7DBH - chains B and J of the 10 polymer chains in the assembly; structure by electron microscopy, 3.60 A resolution.

Chain B:
Name: Histone H4
Organism: Mus musculus
Reference sequence: P62806 (H4_MOUSE); residues 0-102 here correspond to UniProt positions 1-103 (UniProt number = residue number + 1)
Chain sequence (106 residues; each row starts with the number of its first residue; numbers below 1 keep their minus sign (Gly-3 is residue -3)):
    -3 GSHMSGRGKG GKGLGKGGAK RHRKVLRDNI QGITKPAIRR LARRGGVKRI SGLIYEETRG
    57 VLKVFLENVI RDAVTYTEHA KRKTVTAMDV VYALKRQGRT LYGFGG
Disordered / not traced: -3 to 19, 102
Differences from the reference sequence: expression tag (-3 to -1)
UniProt features mapped onto this chain:
  - DNA-binding region: Lys16 to Lys20
  - modified residue: Ser1 (N-acetylserine), Arg3 (Asymmetric dimethylarginine), Lys5 (N6-(2-hydroxyisobutyryl)lysine), Lys8 (N6-(2-hydroxyisobutyryl)lysine), Lys12 (N6-(2-hydroxyisobutyryl)lysine), Lys16 (N6-(2-hydroxyisobutyryl)lysine), Lys20 (N6,N6,N6-trimethyllysine), Lys31 (N6-(2-hydroxyisobutyryl)lysine), Lys44 (N6-(2-hydroxyisobutyryl)lysine), Ser47 (Phosphoserine), Tyr51 (Phosphotyrosine), Lys59 (N6-(2-hydroxyisobutyryl)lysine), Lys77 (N6-(2-hydroxyisobutyryl)lysine), Lys79 (N6-(2-hydroxyisobutyryl)lysine), Thr80 (Phosphothreonine), Tyr88 (Phosphotyrosine), Lys91 (N6-(2-hydroxyisobutyryl)lysine)
  - cross-link (Glycyl lysine isopeptide (Lys-Gly)): Lys12 (interchain with G-Cter in SUMO2), Lys20 (interchain with G-Cter in SUMO2), Lys31 (interchain with G-Cter in SUMO2), Lys59 (interchain with G-Cter in SUMO2), Lys79 (interchain with G-Cter in SUMO2), Lys91 (interchain with G-Cter in SUMO2)

Chain J:
Molecule: 145-nt DNA strand
Organism: Mus musculus
Sequence (145 nucleotides; numbered -72 to 72; the number before each row is that of its first residue; numbers below 1 keep their minus sign (DA-72 is residue -72)):
   -72 ATCGATGTAT ATATCTGACA CGTGCCTGGA GACTAGGGAG TAATCCCCTT GGCGGTTAAA
   -12 ACGCGGGGGA CAGCGCGTAC GTGCGTTTAA GCGGTGCTAG AGCTGTCTAC GACCAATTGA
    48 GCGGCCTCGG CACCGGGATT CTGAT
Disordered / not traced: -72 to -62, 65-72

Chain B / chain J interface:
Contacting residue pairs (13):
  Arg35(B) with DG8(J), salt bridge to the phosphate
  Lys44(B) with DG8(J), phosphate contact
  Arg45(B) with DC7(J), hydrogen bond to the sugar; DG8(J), phosphate contact
  Ile46(B) with DC7(J), sugar contact; DG8(J), hydrogen bond to the phosphate
  Ser47(B) with DC7(J), hydrogen bond to the phosphate
  Gly48(B) with DC7(J), hydrogen bond to the phosphate
  Arg78(B) with DA28(J), phosphate contact
  Lys79(B) with DG27(J), phosphate contact; DA28(J), salt bridge to the phosphate
  Thr80(B) with DG27(J), hydrogen bond to the phosphate; DA28(J), hydrogen bond to the phosphate
Interface residues without a listed pair, chain B (10 interface residues in all): Leu49
Interface residues without a listed pair, chain J (5 interface residues in all): DG29

Summary:
The interface between chain B and chain J involves 10 residues on one side and 5 on the other, with 6 hydrogen
bonds and 2 salt bridges. Among the polar pairs are Arg45(B)-DC7(J), Ile46(B)-DG8(J) and Ser47(B)-DC7(J).
Chain B is Histone H4 and chain J is a 145-nt DNA strand, both from Mus musculus; the structure, The mouse
nucleosome structure containing H3mm18, was determined by electron microscopy together with 7VBM from the same
study.
